Entry 8QV3 (electron microscopy, 8.20 A resolution (very low resolution: no residue pairs are listed; an interface is given only as per-side residue counts)); this record covers chains Ad and Bd of the 12 polymer chains in the assembly.

[Chain Ad]
Molecule: Tubulin alpha-1 chain
Organism: Saccharomyces cerevisiae
Reference sequence: P09733 (TBA1_YEAST); residue numbers follow UniProt; this construct covers 1-447
Amino-acid sequence (447 residues; each row starts with the number of its first residue):
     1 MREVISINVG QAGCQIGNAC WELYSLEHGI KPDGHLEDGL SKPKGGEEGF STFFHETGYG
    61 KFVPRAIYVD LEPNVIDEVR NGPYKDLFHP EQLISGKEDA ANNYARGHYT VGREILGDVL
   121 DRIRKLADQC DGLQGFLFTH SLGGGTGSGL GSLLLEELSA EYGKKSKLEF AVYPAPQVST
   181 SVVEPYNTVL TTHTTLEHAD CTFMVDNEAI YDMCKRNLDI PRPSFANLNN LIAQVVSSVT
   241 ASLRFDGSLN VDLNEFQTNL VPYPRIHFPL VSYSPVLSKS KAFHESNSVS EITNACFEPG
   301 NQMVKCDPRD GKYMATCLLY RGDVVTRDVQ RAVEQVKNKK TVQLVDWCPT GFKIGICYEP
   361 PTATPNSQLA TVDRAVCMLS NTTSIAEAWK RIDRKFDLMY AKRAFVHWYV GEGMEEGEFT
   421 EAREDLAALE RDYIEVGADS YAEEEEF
Disordered / not traced: 441-447
Swiss-Prot annotation at these positions:
  - active site: Glu255
  - binding site (GTP): Gln11, Glu72, Ser141, Gly145, Thr146, Thr180, Asn207, Asn229
  - binding site (Mg(2+)): Glu72
  - mutagenesis: Asp252 (D252A: Poisonous alpha-tubulins that cause lethality. Microtubules do not depolymerize), Glu255 (E255A: Poisonous alpha-tubulins that cause lethality. Microtubules do not depolymerize)

[Chain Bd]
Molecule: Tubulin beta chain
Organism: Saccharomyces cerevisiae
Reference sequence: A0A6A5PXT5 (A0A6A5PXT5_YEASX); residue numbers follow UniProt; this construct covers 1-457
Amino-acid sequence (457 residues; each row starts with the number of its first residue):
     1 MREIIHISTG QCGNQIGAAF WETICGEHGL DFNGTYHGHD DIQKERLNVY FNEASSGKWV
    61 PRSINVDLEP GTIDAVRNSA IGNLFRPDNY IFGQSSAGNV WAKGHYTEGA ELVDSVMDVI
   121 RREAEGCDSL QGFQITHSLG GGTGSGMGTL LISKIREEFP DRMMATFSVL PSPKTSDTVV
   181 EPYNATLSVH QLVEHSDETF CIDNEALYDI CQRTLKLNQP SYGDLNNLVS SVMSGVTTSL
   241 RYPGQLNSDL RKLAVNLVPF PRLHFFMVGY APLTAIGSQS FRSLTVPELT QQMFDAKNMM
   301 AAADPRNGRY LTVAAFFRGK VSVKEVEDEM HKVQSKNSDY FVEWIPNNVQ TAVCSVAPQG
   361 LDMAATFIAN STSIQELFKR VGDQFSAMFK RKAFLHWYTS EGMDELEFSE AESNMNDLVS
   421 EYQQYQEATV EDDEEVDENG DFGAPQNQDE PITENFE
Disordered / not traced: 428-457

[How chain Ad and chain Bd interact]
At this resolution (8 A) residue pairs are not listed: 25 residues of chain Ad and 28 of chain Bd lie at the interface.

[Summary]
25 residues of chain Ad face 28 of chain Bd across their interface. Curated annotation (UniProt) lists
active-site residue Glu255(Ad), 8 GTP-binding residues, Mg2+-binding residue Glu72(Ad) and 2 mutagenesis sites
on chain Ad.
Chain Ad is Tubulin alpha-1 chain and chain Bd is Tubulin beta chain, both from Saccharomyces cerevisiae; the
structure, Structure of the y-Tubulin Small Complex (yTuSC) as part of the native y-Tubulin Ring Complex
(yTuRC) ..., was determined by electron microscopy together with 8QV0, 8QV2 and 8QRY from the same study.
